PDB entry 7Q9N | X-ray diffraction, 1.45 A resolution | chains A and B

# Chain A (and B)
Protein: Transthyretin
Organism: Homo sapiens
Notes: chain B of this document is another copy of the same molecule, construct and numbering; everything in this record applies to it too
Reference sequence: P02766 (TTHY_HUMAN); residues 9-127 here correspond to UniProt positions 29-147 (UniProt number = residue number + 20)
Amino-acid sequence (119 residues; numbered 9 to 127; the number before each row is that of its first residue):
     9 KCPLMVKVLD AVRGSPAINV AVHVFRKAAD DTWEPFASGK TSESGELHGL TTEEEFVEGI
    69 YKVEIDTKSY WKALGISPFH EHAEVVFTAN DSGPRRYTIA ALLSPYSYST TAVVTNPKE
Unresolved in the structure: 9-10, 125-127 (chain B: 9-10, 126-127)
Small-molecule neighbours: 9PS (4-[(E)-2-naphthalen-2-ylethenyl]benzene-1,2-diol): Met-13, Lys-15, Leu-17, Glu-54, Thr-106, Ala-108, Leu-110, Ser-117, Thr-118, Thr-119
Curated features (UniProtKB/Swiss-Prot):
  - binding site (L-thyroxine): Lys-15, Glu-54, Ser-117
  - modified residue: Cys-10 (Sulfocysteine), Glu-42 (4-carboxyglutamate), Ser-52 (Phosphoserine)
  - glycosylation: Asn-98 (N-linked (GlcNAc...) asparagine)
What the authors report for this chain:
  - binding site for 9PS: Lys-15, Ser-117
  - conformationally variable residues (side-chain flip): Ser-117
  - disease-associated variants - V30M: decreased stability

# Interface between chain A and chain B
Pairs across the interface - 37 pairs, chain A then chain B:
  Phe-87(A) / Phe-95(B)  hydrophobic
  Phe-87(A) / Tyr-105(B)  hydrophobic
  Phe-87(A) / Ile-107(B)  hydrophobic
  Phe-87(A) / Ala-120(B)  hydrophobic
  Phe-87(A) / Val-122(B)  hydrophobic
  His-88(A) / Val-93(B)
  His-88(A) / Val-94(B)
  Glu-89(A) / Ile-68(B)
  Glu-89(A) / Val-94(B)  hydrogen bond (backbone-backbone)
  Glu-89(A) / Thr-96(B)  hydrogen bond
  His-90(A) / Val-94(B)
  Glu-92(A) / Tyr-116(B)  hydrogen bond (backbone-side chain)
  Val-93(A) / His-88(B)
  Val-94(A) / His-88(B)
  Val-94(A) / Glu-89(B)  hydrogen bond (backbone-backbone)
  Val-94(A) / His-90(B)
  Phe-95(A) / Phe-87(B)  hydrophobic
  Thr-96(A) / Phe-87(B)
  Thr-96(A) / Glu-89(B)  hydrogen bond
  Tyr-105(A) / Phe-87(B)  hydrophobic
  Ile-107(A) / Phe-87(B)  hydrophobic
  Tyr-114(A) / Thr-119(B)  hydrogen bond (backbone-side chain)
  Tyr-114(A) / Ala-120(B)  hydrogen bond (backbone-backbone)
  Tyr-114(A) / Val-122(B)  hydrophobic
  Ser-115(A) / Thr-118(B)  hydrogen bond (side chain-backbone)
  Ser-115(A) / Thr-119(B)
  Tyr-116(A) / Glu-92(B)  hydrogen bond (side chain-backbone)
  Tyr-116(A) / Ser-117(B)
  Tyr-116(A) / Thr-118(B)  hydrogen bond (backbone-backbone)
  Ser-117(A) / Tyr-116(B)
  Thr-118(A) / Ser-115(B)  hydrogen bond (backbone-side chain)
  Thr-118(A) / Tyr-116(B)  hydrogen bond (backbone-backbone)
  Thr-119(A) / Tyr-114(B)  hydrogen bond (side chain-backbone)
  Thr-119(A) / Ser-115(B)
  Ala-120(A) / Phe-87(B)  hydrophobic
  Ala-120(A) / Tyr-114(B)  hydrogen bond (backbone-backbone)
  Val-122(A) / Phe-87(B)  hydrophobic
Interface residues without a listed pair, chain A (21 interface residues in all): Ile-68, Lys-76
Interface residues without a listed pair, chain B (21 interface residues in all): Lys-76

# Summary
The chain A/chain B interface involves 21 residues from each chain, with 14 hydrogen bonds. Polar contacts
include Glu-89(A)/Thr-96(B), Glu-92(A)/Tyr-116(B) and Tyr-114(A)/Thr-119(B). Chain A binds compound 9PS. From
UniProt: 3 L-thyroxine-binding residues on chain A. The paper reports a binding site for 9PS at Lys-15(A) and
Ser-117(A); V30M of chain A reduces stability.
Chain A and chain B are both Transthyretin (Homo sapiens); the structure, Transthyretin complexed with
(E)-4-(2-(naphthalen-2-yl)vinyl)benzene-1,2-diol, was determined by X-ray diffraction, deposited together with
8AWI, 7Q9L and 7Q9O.
